1S5B - chains E and F of the 6 polymer chains in the assembly; structure by X-ray diffraction, 2.13 A resolution.

[Chain E (and F)]
Name: cholera toxin B protein (CTB)
Source organism: Vibrio cholerae
Notes: chain F of this document is another copy of the same molecule, construct and numbering; everything in this record applies to it too
UniProt: P01556 (CHTB_VIBCH); residues 1-103 here correspond to UniProt positions 22-124 (UniProt number = residue number + 21)
Sequence (103 residues; numbered 1 to 103; the number before each row is that of its first residue):
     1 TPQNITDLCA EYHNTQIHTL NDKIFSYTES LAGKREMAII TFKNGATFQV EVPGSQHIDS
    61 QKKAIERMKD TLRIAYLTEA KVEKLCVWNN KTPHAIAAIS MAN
Disulfide bonds: C9-C86

[How chain E and chain F interact]
Contacting residue pairs (59; chain E residue first):
  T1(E) - M37(F)
  T1(E) - Q49(F)
  T1(E) - T92(F)
  P2(E) - R35(F)
  P2(E) - I39(F)
  P2(E) - P93(F)
  Q3(E) - I39(F)
  Q3(E) - T47(F)
  Q3(E) - T92(F)
  Q3(E) - P93(F)
  N4(E) - I39(F)
  I5(E) - T28(F)
  L8(E) - S30(F)
  E11(E) - R35(F)  salt bridge
  Y12(E) - A32(F)
  Y12(E) - G33(F)  hydrogen bond (side chain-backbone)
  Y12(E) - R35(F)
  I58(E) - G33(F)
  I58(E) - K34(F)
  S60(E) - E36(F)  hydrogen bond
  Q61(E) - L31(F)  hydrogen bond (side chain-backbone)
  Q61(E) - A32(F)
  Q61(E) - G33(F)
  Q61(E) - E36(F)
  K63(E) - E66(F)
  A64(E) - L31(F)  hydrophobic
  I65(E) - L31(F)  hydrophobic
  R67(E) - E29(F)
  R67(E) - E66(F)  salt bridge
  R67(E) - K69(F)
  R67(E) - D70(F)  salt bridge
  R67(E) - R73(F)  hydrogen bond (backbone-side chain)
  M68(E) - E29(F)  hydrogen bond (backbone-side chain)
  M68(E) - L31(F)  hydrophobic
  D70(E) - R73(F)
  T71(E) - E29(F)  hydrogen bond
  T71(E) - R73(F)  hydrogen bond
  I74(E) - R73(F)
  I74(E) - L77(F)  hydrophobic
  A80(E) - L77(F)  hydrophobic
  W88(E) - L31(F)  hydrophobic
  I96(E) - L31(F)
  A97(E) - S30(F)
  A97(E) - L31(F)  hydrogen bond (backbone-backbone)
  A97(E) - A32(F)
  A98(E) - E29(F)
  A98(E) - S30(F)
  I99(E) - Y27(F)
  I99(E) - T28(F)
  I99(E) - E29(F)  hydrogen bond (backbone-backbone)
  S100(E) - Y27(F)
  S100(E) - T28(F)
  M101(E) - S26(F)
  M101(E) - Y27(F)  hydrogen bond (backbone-backbone)
  M101(E) - Y76(F)  hydrogen bond (backbone-side chain)
  A102(E) - F25(F)
  A102(E) - Y76(F)  hydrogen bond (backbone-side chain)
  N103(E) - F25(F)
  N103(E) - Y76(F)  hydrogen bond (backbone-side chain)
Other interface residues (no listed pair), chain E (31 interface residues in all): V50, T78
Other interface residues (no listed pair), chain F (28 interface residues in all): K23, I24, P53, I74

[Overview]
The interface between chain E and chain F involves 31 residues on one side and 28 on the other, with 13
hydrogen bonds and 3 salt bridges. Polar pairs include E11(E)-R35(F), R67(E)-E66(F) and R67(E)-D70(F).
Both chains are cholera toxin B protein (CTB) (Vibrio cholerae). Entry 1S5B (Cholera holotoxin with an
A-subunit Y30S mutation Form 3) was determined by X-ray diffraction, deposited together with 1S5C, 1S5D, 1S5E
and 1S5F.
